7YM1 - chains A and B; structure by X-ray diffraction, 2.36 A resolution.

[Chain A (and B)]
Molecule: Single-stranded DNA-binding protein
Organism: Staphylococcus aureus subsp. aureus ED98
Notes: chain B of this document is another copy of the same molecule, construct and numbering; everything in this record applies to it too
Reference sequence: A0A0D1JHQ1 (A0A0D1JHQ1_STAAU); residue numbers follow UniProt; this construct covers 1-105
Sequence (111 residues; numbered 1 to 111; the number before each row is that of its first residue):
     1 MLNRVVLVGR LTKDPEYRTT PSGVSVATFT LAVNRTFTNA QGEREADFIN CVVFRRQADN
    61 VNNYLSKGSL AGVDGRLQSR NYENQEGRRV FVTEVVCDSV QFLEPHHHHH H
Disordered / not traced: 40-44, 105-111 (chain B: 40-41, 105-111)
Construct notes: expression tag (106-111)
Residues lining bound ligands: 5-fluorouracil (URF): R18, T20, P21, V52, F54, Q78, R80, E94, V96
What the authors report for this chain:
  - binding site for 5-fluorouracil: R18, P21, V52, F54, Q78, R80, E94, V96
  - binding site for glycerol: F48, N50, S79, R80, F91, V92, T93
  - conformationally variable residues (side-chain flip): R18, V52, F54, Q78, E94

[Interface between chain A and chain B]
Residue-residue contacts - 49 pairs, chain A then chain B:
  M1(A) - V8(B)
  M1(A) - N34(B)  hydrogen bond (backbone-backbone)
  M1(A) - T36(B)
  L2(A) - V6(B)
  L2(A) - L7(B)
  L2(A) - V8(B)  hydrogen bond (backbone-backbone)
  L2(A) - V33(B)
  N3(A) - V6(B)
  N3(A) - L7(B)
  N3(A) - V33(B)
  R4(A) - R4(B)
  R4(A) - V5(B)
  R4(A) - V6(B)  hydrogen bond (backbone-backbone)
  V5(A) - R4(B)
  V5(A) - V5(B)  hydrophobic
  V6(A) - N3(B)
  V6(A) - R4(B)  hydrogen bond (backbone-backbone)
  L7(A) - L2(B)
  L7(A) - N3(B)
  V8(A) - M1(B)
  V8(A) - L2(B)  hydrogen bond (backbone-backbone)
  G9(A) - M1(B)
  V33(A) - L2(B)
  V33(A) - N3(B)
  N34(A) - M1(B)  hydrogen bond (backbone-backbone)
  R35(A) - R76(B)
  R35(A) - Q78(B)
  F37(A) - R76(B)
  D47(A) - R76(B)  salt bridge
  D47(A) - L77(B)
  D47(A) - Q78(B)
  D47(A) - S79(B)  hydrogen bond (side chain-backbone)
  F48(A) - S79(B)  hydrogen bond (backbone-side chain)
  I49(A) - L77(B)  hydrophobic
  R76(A) - R35(B)
  R76(A) - F37(B)
  R76(A) - D47(B)  salt bridge
  L77(A) - D47(B)
  L77(A) - I49(B)  hydrophobic
  L77(A) - L77(B)  hydrophobic
  L77(A) - V95(B)  hydrophobic
  Q78(A) - R35(B)
  Q78(A) - F37(B)
  Q78(A) - D47(B)
  S79(A) - D47(B)  hydrogen bond (backbone-side chain)
  S79(A) - F48(B)  hydrogen bond (side chain-backbone)
  R88(A) - N84(B)
  R88(A) - R88(B)
  R88(A) - V90(B)
Interface residues without a listed pair, chain A (27 interface residues in all): A32, T36, E86, F91, T93, V95
Interface residues without a listed pair, chain B (30 interface residues in all): G9, A32, L70, E86, F91, T93

[Overview]
Chain A and chain B form an interface of 27 and 30 residues respectively, with 10 hydrogen bonds and 2 salt
bridges. Polar contacts include D47(A)-R76(B), D47(A)-S79(B) and F48(A)-S79(B). The paper reports a binding
site for 5-fluorouracil at R18(A), P21(A) and V52(A) among others; a binding site for glycerol at F48(A),
N50(A) and S79(A) among others.
Chain A and chain B are both Single-stranded DNA-binding protein (Staphylococcus aureus subsp. aureus ED98);
the structure, Structure of SsbA protein in complex with the anticancer drug 5-fluorouracil, was determined by
X-ray diffraction together with 8GW5 from the same study.
